8TLT - chains D and E of the 8 polymer chains in the assembly; structure by electron microscopy, 2.85 A resolution.

Chain D (and E):
Name: DNA polymerase zeta processivity subunit
Organism: Saccharomyces cerevisiae
Notes: chain E of this document is another copy of the same molecule, construct and numbering; everything in this record applies to it too
UniProt: P38927 (REV7_YEAST); numbering as in UniProt (aligned over 1-245)
Amino-acid sequence (245 residues; numbered 1 to 245; the number before each row is that of its first residue):
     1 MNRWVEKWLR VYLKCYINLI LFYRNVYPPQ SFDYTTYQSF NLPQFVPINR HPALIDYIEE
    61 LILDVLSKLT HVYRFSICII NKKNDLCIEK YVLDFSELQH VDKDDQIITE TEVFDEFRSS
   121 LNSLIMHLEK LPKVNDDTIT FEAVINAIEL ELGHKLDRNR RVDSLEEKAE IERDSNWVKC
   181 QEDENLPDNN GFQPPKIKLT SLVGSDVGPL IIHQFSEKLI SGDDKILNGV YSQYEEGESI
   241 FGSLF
Not modelled in the structure: 100-106, 150-175, 181-195, 220-226, 235-238, 244-245 (chain E: 104-106, 236-245)

Chain D / chain E interface:
Residue-residue contacts (21; chain D residue first):
  Q38(D) - L156(E)
  N41(D) - G153(E)
  N41(D) - L156(E)
  N41(D) - D157(E)
  N41(D) - S175(E)
  L42(D) - V178(E)  hydrophobic
  P43(D) - S175(E)
  P43(D) - N176(E)
  T111(D) - E151(E)
  T111(D) - H154(E)
  F114(D) - G153(E)
  F114(D) - H154(E)
  D115(D) - E151(E)
  D115(D) - L152(E)
  D115(D) - H154(E)  salt bridge
  R118(D) - G153(E)
  R118(D) - S175(E)
  R118(D) - W177(E)
  S119(D) - K179(E)
  N122(D) - V178(E)
  V203(D) - E184(E)

Summary:
11 residues of chain D and 12 residues of chain E are in contact, with 1 salt bridge. Its one salt-bridged
contact is D115(D)-H154(E).
Both chains are DNA polymerase zeta processivity subunit (Saccharomyces cerevisiae). Entry 8TLT (Cryo-EM
structure of Rev1(deltaN)-Polzeta-DNA-dCTP complex) was determined by electron microscopy together with 8TLQ
from the same study.
